PDB entry 6YD4 | X-ray diffraction, 1.70 A resolution | chains A and B

[Chain A]
Protein: Furin
Source organism: Homo sapiens
Notes: EC 3.4.21.75
UniProtKB: P09958 (FURIN_HUMAN); numbering as in UniProt (aligned over 108-574)
Chain sequence (480 residues; each row starts with the number of its first residue):
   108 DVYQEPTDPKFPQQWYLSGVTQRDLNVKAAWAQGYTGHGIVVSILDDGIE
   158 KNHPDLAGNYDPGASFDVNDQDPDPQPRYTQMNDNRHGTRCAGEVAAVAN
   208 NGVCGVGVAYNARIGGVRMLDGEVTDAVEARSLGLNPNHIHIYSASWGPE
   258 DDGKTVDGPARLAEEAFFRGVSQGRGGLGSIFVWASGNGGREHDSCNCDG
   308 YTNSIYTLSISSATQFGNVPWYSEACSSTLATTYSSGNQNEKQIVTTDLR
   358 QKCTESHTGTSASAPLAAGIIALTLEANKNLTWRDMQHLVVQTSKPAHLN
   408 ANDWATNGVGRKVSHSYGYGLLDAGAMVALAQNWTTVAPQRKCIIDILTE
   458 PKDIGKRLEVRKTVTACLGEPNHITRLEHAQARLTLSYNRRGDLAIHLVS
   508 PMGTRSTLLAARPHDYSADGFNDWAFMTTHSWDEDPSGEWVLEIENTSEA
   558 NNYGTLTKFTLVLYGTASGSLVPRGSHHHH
Disordered / not traced: 108, 582-587
Sequence notes: expression tag (575-587)
Cystine bridges: Cys-211/Cys-360, Cys-303/Cys-333, Cys-450/Cys-474
Bound ions: Ca2+ site 1: Asp-115, Asp-162, Val-205, Asn-208, Val-210, Gly-212; Ca2+ site 2: Asp-174, Asp-179, Asp-181; Ca2+ site 3: Asp-258, Asp-301, Glu-331; Na+ site 1: Ser-279, Gly-284; Na+ site 2: Thr-309, Ser-311, Thr-314; Na+ site 3 near Ser-544 (its only coordinating residue here)
Curated features (UniProtKB/Swiss-Prot):
  - motif: Arg-498 to Asp-500 (Cell attachment site)
  - active site (Charge relay system): Asp-153, His-194, Ser-368
  - binding site (Ca(2+)): Asp-115, Asp-162, Asp-174, Asp-179, Asp-181, Val-205, Asn-208, Val-210, Gly-212, Asp-258, Asp-301, Glu-331
  - binding site (substrate): Asp-154, Asp-191, Asn-192, Glu-236, Ser-253 to Asp-258, Asp-264, Ala-292 to Asn-295, Asp-306, Tyr-308, Ser-368
  - glycosylation (N-linked (GlcNAc...) asparagine): Asn-387, Asn-440, Asn-553
  - natural variant: Trp-547 (W547R: In cell line LoVo)
  - mutagenesis: Asp-153 (D153N: Loss of catalytic activity and propeptide first cleavage. Abnormal accumulation in the early secretory pathway)
Reported in the primary citation:
  - binding site for 4-guanidinomethyl-phenylacetyl-Canavanine-Tle-Canavanine-Amba (chain B): Asp-154, Asn-192, Leu-227, Val-231, Asp-233, Glu-236, Ser-253, Gly-255, Pro-256, Glu-257, Asp-264, Gly-265, Ala-267, Ala-292, Asp-306, Tyr-308

[Chain B]
Protein: 4-guanidinomethyl-phenylacetyl-Canavanine-Tle-Canavanine-Amba
Chain sequence (5 residues; each row starts with the number of its first residue):
   611 XXXXX
Modified positions: 3U0 (2-[4-(carbamimidamidomethyl)phenyl]ethanoic acid) at position 611, GGB (L-canavanine) at position 612, TBG (3-methyl-L-valine) at position 613, GGB (L-canavanine) at position 614, 00S (4-(aminomethyl)benzenecarboximidamide) at position 615

[Interface between chain A and chain B]
Contacting residue pairs - 40 pairs, chain A then chain B:
  Asp-154(A) / GGB_614(B)
  Asp-191(A) / GGB_614(B)
  Asn-192(A) / GGB_614(B)
  His-194(A) / GGB_614(B)
  His-194(A) / 00S_615(B)
  Leu-227(A) / GGB_614(B)
  Val-231(A) / 3U0_611(B)
  Val-231(A) / GGB_612(B)
  Thr-232(A) / 3U0_611(B)
  Asp-233(A) / 3U0_611(B)
  Glu-236(A) / 3U0_611(B)
  Glu-236(A) / GGB_612(B)
  Ser-253(A) / GGB_614(B)
  Ser-253(A) / 00S_615(B)
  Trp-254(A) / GGB_612(B)
  Trp-254(A) / TBG_613(B)
  Trp-254(A) / 00S_615(B)
  Gly-255(A) / 3U0_611(B)
  Gly-255(A) / GGB_612(B)
  Gly-255(A) / TBG_613(B)  hydrogen bond (backbone-backbone)
  Gly-255(A) / 00S_615(B)
  Pro-256(A) / 3U0_611(B)
  Pro-256(A) / GGB_612(B)
  Pro-256(A) / TBG_613(B)
  Pro-256(A) / 00S_615(B)
  Glu-257(A) / 3U0_611(B)
  Asp-258(A) / 00S_615(B)
  Asp-264(A) / GGB_612(B)
  Gly-265(A) / GGB_612(B)
  Ala-267(A) / 3U0_611(B)
  Trp-291(A) / 00S_615(B)
  Ala-292(A) / 00S_615(B)
  Ser-293(A) / 00S_615(B)
  Gly-294(A) / 00S_615(B)
  Asn-295(A) / 00S_615(B)
  Asp-306(A) / 00S_615(B)
  Tyr-308(A) / GGB_612(B)
  Thr-309(A) / 00S_615(B)
  Thr-367(A) / 00S_615(B)
  Ser-368(A) / 00S_615(B)
Other interface residues (no listed pair), chain A (29 interface residues in all): Asp-153

[In short]
29 residues of chain A and 5 residues of chain B are in contact, with 1 hydrogen bond. Its one hydrogen bond,
Gly-255(A)/TBG_613(B), is backbone to backbone. The paper reports a binding site for
4-guanidinomethyl-phenylacetyl-Canavanine-Tle-Canavanine-Amba (chain B) at Asp-154(A), Asn-192(A) and
Leu-227(A) among others.
Chain A is Furin (Homo sapiens) and chain B is 4-guanidinomethyl-phenylacetyl-Canavanine-Tle-Canavanine-Amba;
the structure, X-ray structure of furin in complex with the canavanine-based inhibitor
4-guanidinomethyl-phenylacetyl-Canavanine-Tle-Canavanine-Amba, was determined by X-ray diffraction together
with 6YD2, 6YD3 and 6YD7 from the same study.
